Entry 3HNY (X-ray diffraction, 1.07 A resolution); this record covers chain M.

[Chain M]
Name: Coagulation factor VIII
Organism: Homo sapiens
Notes: fragment: factor VIII c2 domain
UniProtKB: P00451 (FA8_HUMAN); residues 2170-2328 here correspond to UniProt positions 2189-2347 (UniProt number = residue number + 19)
Amino-acid sequence (159 residues; row label = number of the first residue in the row):
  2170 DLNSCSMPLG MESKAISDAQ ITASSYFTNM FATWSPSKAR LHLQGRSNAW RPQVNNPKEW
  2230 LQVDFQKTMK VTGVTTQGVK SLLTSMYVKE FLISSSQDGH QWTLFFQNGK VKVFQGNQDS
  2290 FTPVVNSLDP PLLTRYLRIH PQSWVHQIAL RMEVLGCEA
Unresolved in the structure: 2170-2172
Cystine bridges: Cys-2174/Cys-2326
What the authors report for this chain:
  - mutagenesis - W2313A (28-fold): decreased binding to 4% phosphatidylserine vesicles (citing earlier work)

[Overview]
From the paper: W2313A reduces binding to 4% phosphatidylserine vesicles.
Chain M is Coagulation factor VIII (Homo sapiens); the structure, Factor VIII Trp2313-His2315 segment is
involved in membrane binding as shown by crystal structure of complex ..., was determined by X-ray
diffraction, deposited together with 3HNB and 3HOB.
